6G04 - chains A and B; structure by solution NMR.

# Chain A
Name: Pre-rRNA-processing protein TSR2
From: Saccharomyces cerevisiae (strain ATCC 204508 / S288c)
Reference sequence: Q06672 (TSR2_YEAST); residues 5-156 here correspond to UniProt positions 1-152 (UniProt number = residue number - 4)
Chain sequence (156 residues; numbered 1 to 156; the number before each row is that of its first residue):
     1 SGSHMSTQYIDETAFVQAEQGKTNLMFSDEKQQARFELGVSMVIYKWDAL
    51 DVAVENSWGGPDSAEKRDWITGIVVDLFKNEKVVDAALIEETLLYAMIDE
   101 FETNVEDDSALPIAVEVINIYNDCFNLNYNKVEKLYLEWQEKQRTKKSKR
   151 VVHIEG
Sequence notes: expression tag (1-4)
Reported in the primary citation:
  - mutagenesis - D68A/W69A/I70A: decreased binding to eS26
  - mutagenesis - D68A/W69A/I70A: decreased growth

# Chain B
Name: 40S ribosomal protein S26-A
From: Saccharomyces cerevisiae (strain ATCC 204508 / S288c)
Reference sequence: P39938 (RS26A_YEAST); residues 7-26 here correspond to UniProt positions 100-119 (UniProt number = residue number + 93)
Chain sequence (26 residues; numbered 1 to 26; the number before each row is that of its first residue):
     1 SGSQHMRPRFNRENKVSPADAAKKAL
Sequence notes: expression tag (1-6)
Reported in the primary citation:
  - contacts within the chain: Asn11-Asn14 (hydrogen bond), Asn11-Glu13 (hydrogen bond)

# How chain A and chain B interact
Pairs across the interface (44; chain A residue first):
  Ala34(A) - Ala21(B)
  Ala34(A) - Lys24(B)
  Ala34(A) - Ala25(B)
  Arg35(A) - Ala25(B)
  Glu37(A) - Val16(B)
  Glu37(A) - Ala21(B)
  Leu38(A) - Pro18(B)
  Leu38(A) - Ala21(B)
  Leu38(A) - Ala22(B)
  Leu38(A) - Ala25(B)
  Ser41(A) - Val16(B)
  Ser41(A) - Ser17(B)
  Ser41(A) - Pro18(B)
  Met42(A) - Pro18(B)
  Tyr45(A) - Pro18(B)
  Asp62(A) - Phe10(B)
  Glu65(A) - Arg12(B)
  Lys66(A) - Arg9(B)
  Asp68(A) - Lys15(B)
  Asp68(A) - Val16(B)
  Trp69(A) - Pro8(B)
  Trp69(A) - Arg9(B)
  Trp69(A) - Phe10(B)
  Trp69(A) - Asn11(B)
  Trp69(A) - Asn14(B)
  Trp69(A) - Lys15(B)
  Thr71(A) - Val16(B)
  Gly72(A) - Asn14(B)
  Gly72(A) - Val16(B)
  Ile73(A) - Pro8(B)
  Asp76(A) - Asn14(B)
  Leu88(A) - Met6(B)
  Glu91(A) - His5(B)
  Glu91(A) - Met6(B)
  Thr92(A) - Met6(B)
  Tyr95(A) - Arg7(B)
  Asp99(A) - Arg7(B)
  Asp99(A) - Pro8(B)
  Asp99(A) - Arg9(B)
  Glu100(A) - Phe10(B)
  Tyr136(A) - Pro18(B)
  Tyr136(A) - Ala22(B)
  Tyr136(A) - Leu26(B)
  Trp139(A) - Pro18(B)
Interface residues without a listed pair, chain A (25 interface residues in all): Glu133
Interface residues without a listed pair, chain B (19 interface residues in all): Ala19
Interface features reported in the paper:
  - residue pairs: Tyr45(A)-Pro18(B), Asp68(A)-Val16(B) (backbone contact), Trp69(A)-Pro8(B) (hydrophobic contact), Trp69(A)-Asn11(B), Trp69(A)-Asn14(B), Ile73(A)-Pro8(B) (hydrophobic contact), Tyr136(A)-Pro18(B), Trp139(A)-Pro18(B)
  - interface residues, chain A: Glu65(A), Asp68(A), Leu88(A), Glu91(A), Asp99(A), Glu100(A)
  - interface residues, chain B: Arg7(B), Arg9(B), Arg12(B), Lys15(B)

# In short
The interface between chain A and chain B involves 25 residues on one side and 19 on the other. The authors
report contacts between Tyr45(A) and Pro18(B), Trp69(A) and Asn11(B) and Trp69(A) and Asn14(B) among others; a
backbone contact between Asp68(A) and Val16(B); hydrophobic contacts between Trp69(A) and Pro8(B) and Ile73(A)
and Pro8(B). From the paper: D68A/W69A/I70A of chain A reduce binding to eS26; interface residues Glu65(A),
Asp68(A) and Arg7(B) among others.
Here chain A is Pre-rRNA-processing protein TSR2 and chain B is 40S ribosomal protein S26-A, both from
Saccharomyces cerevisiae (strain ATCC 204508 / S288c). Entry 6G04 (NMR Solution Structure of Yeast TSR2(1-152)
in Complex with S26A(100-119)) was determined by solution NMR.
